4AEZ - chains B and C of the 3 polymer chains in the assembly; structure by X-ray diffraction, 2.30 A resolution.

[Chain B]
Protein: Mitotic spindle checkpoint component MAD2
From: Schizosaccharomyces pombe
Reference sequence: O14417 (MAD2_SCHPO); residue numbers follow UniProt; this construct covers 1-203
Chain sequence (203 residues; numbered 1 to 203; the number before each row is that of its first residue):
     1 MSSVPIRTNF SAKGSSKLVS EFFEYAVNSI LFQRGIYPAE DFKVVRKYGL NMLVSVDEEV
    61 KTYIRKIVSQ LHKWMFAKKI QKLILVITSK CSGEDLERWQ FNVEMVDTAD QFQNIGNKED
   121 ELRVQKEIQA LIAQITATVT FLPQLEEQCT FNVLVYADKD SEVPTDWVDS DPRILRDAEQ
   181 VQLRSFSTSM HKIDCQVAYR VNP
Disordered / not traced: 1-12, 108-116, 202-203
Differences from the reference sequence: engineered mutation A12 (Leu in O14417), A133 (Arg in O14417)

[Chain C]
Protein: Mitotic spindle checkpoint component MAD3
From: Schizosaccharomyces pombe
Reference sequence: O59767 (MAD3_SCHPO); residue numbers follow UniProt; this construct covers 1-223
Chain sequence (223 residues; numbered 1 to 223; the number before each row is that of its first residue):
     1 MEPLDAGKNW VHMDVIEQSK ENIEPRKAGH SASALAKSSS RNHTEKEVAG LQKERMGHER
    61 KIETSESLDD PLQVWIDYIK WTLDNFPQGE TKTSGLVTLL ERCTREFVRN PLYKDDVRYL
   121 RIWMQYVNYI DEPVELFSFL AHHHIGQESS IFYEEYANYF ESRGLFQKAD EVYQKGKRMK
   181 AKPFLRFQQK YQQFTHRWLE FAPQSFSSNT NSVNPLQTTF EST
Disordered / not traced: 1-8

[How chain B and chain C interact]
Contacting residue pairs (40):
  C91(B) with L185(C), hydrophobic
  Q134(B) with M13(C); D14(C), hydrogen bond; E17(C), hydrogen bond
  A137(B) with M13(C), hydrophobic
  T138(B) with M13(C)
  T140(B) with I23(C)
  F141(B) with M13(C), hydrophobic; G29(C); H30(C), hydrogen bond (backbone-backbone); L35(C), hydrophobic
  P143(B) with K27(C); A28(C); G29(C)
  Q144(B) with K27(C), hydrogen bond (backbone-backbone)
  E146(B) with R186(C), salt bridge; K190(C), hydrogen bond (backbone-side chain)
  E147(B) with R186(C), salt bridge
  E179(B) with S31(C), hydrogen bond; A32(C), hydrogen bond (side chain-backbone); S33(C), hydrogen bond
  Q180(B) with N9(C), hydrogen bond (side chain-backbone); W10(C); V11(C), hydrogen bond (backbone-backbone); A32(C)
  V181(B) with W10(C); V11(C); I16(C), hydrophobic; A32(C), hydrophobic
  Q182(B) with W10(C); V11(C), hydrogen bond (backbone-backbone); H12(C); M13(C), hydrogen bond (backbone-backbone)
  R184(B) with D14(C), salt bridge
  Q196(B) with W10(C)
  Y199(B) with H30(C), hydrogen bond (side chain-backbone); S31(C); A32(C), hydrogen bond (side chain-backbone)
  V201(B) with A28(C); H30(C)
Also at the interface, not in a pair above, chain B (21 interface residues in all): L142, L183, V197

[Overview]
21 residues of chain B face 20 of chain C across their interface; the contacts include 14 hydrogen bonds and 3
salt bridges. Polar contacts include E146(B)-R186(C), E147(B)-R186(C) and R184(B)-D14(C).
Here chain B is Mitotic spindle checkpoint component MAD2 and chain C is Mitotic spindle checkpoint component
MAD3, both from Schizosaccharomyces pombe. Entry 4AEZ (Crystal Structure of Mitotic Checkpoint Complex) was
determined by X-ray diffraction.
